Entry 1VQK (X-ray diffraction, 2.30 A resolution); this record covers chains 0 and 1 of the 32 polymer chains in the assembly.

Chain 0:
Molecule: 23S ribosomal RNA
Source organism: Haloarcula marismortui
Sequence (2922 nucleotides; row label = number of the first residue in the row):
     2 UUGGCUACUA UGCCAGCUGG UGGAUUGCUC GGCUCAGGCG CUGAUGAAGG ACGUGCCAAG
    62 CUGCGAUAAG CCAUGGGGAG CCGCACGGAG GCGAAGAACC AUGGAUUUCC GAAUGAGAAU
   122 CUCUCUAACA AUUGCUUCGC GCAAUGAGGA ACCCCGAGAA CUGAAACAUC UCAGUAUCGG
   182 GAGGAACAGA AAACGCAAUG UGAUGUCGUU AGUAACCGCG AGUGAACGCG AUACAGCCCA
   242 AACCGAAGCC CUCACGGGCA AUGUGGUGUC AGGGCUACCU CUCAUCAGCC GACCGUCUCG
   302 ACGAAGUCUC UUGGAACAGA GCGUGAUACA GGGUGACAAC CCCGUACUCG AGACCAGUAC
   362 GACGUGCGGU AGUGCCAGAG UAGCGGGGGU UGGAUAUCCC UCGCGAAUAA CGCAGGCAUC
   422 GACUGCGAAG GCUAAACACA ACCUGAGACC GAUAGUGAAC AAGUAGUGUG AACGAACGCU
   482 GCAAAGUACC CUCAGAAGGG AGGCGAAAUA GAGCAUGAAA UCAGUUGGCG AUCGAGCGAC
   542 AGGGCAUACA AGGUCCCUCG ACGAAUGACC GACGCGCGAG CGUCCAGUAA GACUCACGGG
   602 AAGCCGAUGU UCUGUCGUAC GUUUUGAAAA ACGAGCCAGG GAGUGUGUCU GCAUGGCAAG
   662 UCUAACCGGA GUAUCCGGGG AGGCACAGGG AAACCGACAU GGCCGCAGGG CUUUGCCCGA
   722 GGGCCGCCGU CUUCAAGGGC GGGGAGCCAU GUGGACACGA CCCGAAUCCG GACGAUCUAC
   782 GCAUGGACAA GAUGAAGCGU GCCGAAAGGC ACGUGGAAGU CUGUUAGAGU UGGUGUCCUA
   842 CAAUACCCUC UCGUGAUCUA UGUGUAGGGG UGAAAGGCCC AUCGAGUCCG GCAACAGCUG
   902 GUUCCAAUCG AAACAUGUCG AAGCAUGACC UCCGCCGAGG UAGUCUGUGA GGUAGAGCGA
   962 CCGAUUGGUG UGUCCGCCUC CGAGAGGAGU CGGCACACCU GUCAAACUCC AAACUUACAG
  1022 ACGCCGUUUG ACGCGGGGAU UCCGGUGCGC GGGGUAAGCC UGUGUACCAG GAGGGGAACA
  1082 ACCCAGAGAU AGGUUAAGGU CCCCAAGUGU GGAUUAAGUG UAAUCCUCUG AAGGUGGUCU
  1142 CGAGCCCUAG ACAGCCGGGA GGUGAGCUUA GAAGCAGCUA CCCUCUAAGA AAAGCGUAAC
  1202 AGCUUACCGG CCGAGGUUUG AGGCGCCCAA AAUGAUCGGG ACUCAAAUCC ACCACCGAGA
  1262 CCUGUCCGUA CCACUCAUAC UGGUAAUCGA GUAGAUUGGC GCUCUAAUUG GAUGGAAGUA
  1322 GGGGUGAAAA CUCCUAUGGA CCGAUUAGUG ACGAAAAUCC UGGCCAUAGU AGCAGCGAUA
  1382 GUCGGGUGAG AACCCCGACG GCCUAAUGGA UAAGGGUUCC UCAGCACUGC UGAUCAGCUG
  1442 AGGGUUAGCC GGUCCUAAGU CAUACCGCAA CUCGACUAUG ACGAAAUGGG AAACGGGUUA
  1502 AUAUUCCCGU GCCACUAUGC AGUGAAAGUU GACGCCCUGG GGUCGAUCAC GCUGGGCAUU
  1562 CGCCCAGUCG AACCGUCCAA CUCCGUGGAA GCCGUAAUGG CAGGAAGCGG ACGAACGGCG
  1622 GCAUAGGGAA ACGUGAUUCA ACCUGGGGCC CAUGAAAAGA CGAGCAUAGU GUCCGUACCG
  1682 AGAACCGACA CAGGUGUCCA UGGCGGCGAA AGCCAAGGCC UGUCGGGAGC AACCAACGUU
  1742 AGGGAAUUCG GCAAGUUAGU CCCGUACCUU CGGAAGAAGG GAUGCCUGCU CCGGAACGGA
  1802 GCAGGUCGCA GUGACUCGGA AGCUCGGACU GUCUAGUAAC AACAUAGGUG ACCGCAAAUC
  1862 CGCAAGGACU CGUACGGUCA CUGAAUCCUG CCCAGUGCAG GUAUCUGAAC ACCUCGUACA
  1922 AGAGGACGAA GGACCUGUCA ACGGCGGGGG UAACUAUGAC CCUCUUAAGG UAGCGUAGUA
  1982 CCUUGCCGCA UCAGUAGCGG CUUGCAUGAA UGGAUUAACC AGAGCUUCAC UGUCCCAACG
  2042 UUGGGCCCGG UGAACUGUAC AUUCCAGUGC GGAGUCUGGA GACACCCAGG GGGAAGCGAA
  2102 GACCCUAUGG AGCUUUACUG CAGGCUGUCG CUGAGACGUG GUCGCCGAUG UGCAGCAUAG
  2162 GUAGGAGACA CUACACAGGU ACCCGCGCUA GCGGGCCACC GAGUCAACAG UGAAAUACUA
  2222 CCCGUCGGUG ACUGCGACUC UCACUCCGGG AGGAGGACAC CGAUAGCCGG GCAGUUUGAC
  2282 UGGGGCGGUA CGCGCUCGAA AAGAUAUCGA GCGCGCCCUA UGGCUAUCUC AGCCGGGACA
  2342 GAGACCCGGC GAAGAGUGCA AGAGCAAAAG AUAGCUUGAC AGUGUUCUUC CCAACGAGGA
  2402 ACGCUGACGC GAAAGCGUGG UCUAGCGAAC CAAUUAGCCU GCUUGAUGCG GGCAAUUGAU
  2462 GACAGAAAAG CUACCCUAGG GAUAACAGAG UCGUCACUCG CAAGAGCACA UAUCGACCGA
  2522 GUGGCUUGCU ACCUCGAUGU CGGUUCCCUC CAUCCUGCCC GUGCAGAAGC GGGCAAGGGU
  2582 GAGGUUGUUC GCCUAUUAAA GGAGGUCGUG AGCUGGGUUU AGACCGUCGU GAGACAGGUC
  2642 GGCUGCUAUC UACUGGGUGU GUAAUGGUGU CUGACAAGAA CGACCGUAUA GUACGAGAGG
  2702 AACUACGGUU GGUGGCCACU GGUGUACCGG UUGUUCGAGA GAGCACGUGC CGGGUAGCCA
  2762 CGCCACACGG GGUAAGAGCU GAACGCAUCU AAGCUCGAAA CCCACUUGGA AAAGAGACAC
  2822 CGCCGAGGUC CCGCGUACAA GACGCGGUCG AUAGACUCGG GGUGUGCGCG UCGAGGUAAC
  2882 GAGACGUUAA GCCCACGAGC ACUAACAGAC CAAAGCCAUC AU
Not modelled in the structure: 2-9, 126-127, 715, 971-998, 1560, 1952-1963, 2137-2236, 2339-2343, 2665-2666, 2915-2923
Modified residues: 1MA (6-hydro-1-methyladenosine-5'-monophosphate) at position 628, OMU (o2'-methyluridine 5'-monophosphate) at position 2587, OMG (o2'-methylguanosine-5'-monophosphate) at position 2588, UR3 (3-methyluridine-5'-monophoshate) at position 2619, PSU (pseudouridine-5'-monophosphate) at position 2621
Metal / ion sites: Na+ site 1: U12 (together with Sr2+) (shared with 2 residues of chain R); Mg2+ site 1 near G28 (its only coordinating residue here); Sr2+ site 1: C34, U457; Na+ site 2: C40, A442, C443; Na+ site 3: G56, A59, G61; Na+ site 4: G66, U108; Sr2+ site 2: G84, C85 (shared with 1 residue of chain T); Sr2+ site 3: C85, A86, C87 (shared with 1 residue of chain T); Mg2+ site 2 near U115 (its only coordinating residue here); Na+ site 5: C130, U146; Na+ site 6: C141, G142; Sr2+ site 4: G147, A183 (shared with 1 residue of chain M); 76 more Mg2+ sites not listed; 2 more K+ sites not listed; 58 more Na+ sites not listed; 87 more Sr2+ sites not listed

Chain 1:
Name: 50S ribosomal protein L37e
Source organism: Haloarcula marismortui
UniProtKB: P32410 (RL37_HALMA); residue numbers follow UniProt; this construct covers 0-56
Chain sequence (57 residues; numbered 0 to 56; the number before each row is that of its first residue; numbering starts at 0):
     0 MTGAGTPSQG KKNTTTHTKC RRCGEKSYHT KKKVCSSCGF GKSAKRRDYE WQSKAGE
Not modelled in the structure: 0
Metal / ion sites: Sr2+ site 1: Lys10, Asn12 (shared with U862(0) of chain 0); Cd2+: Cys19, Cys22, Cys34, Cys37; Sr2+ site 2: Gly40 (shared with C1462(0), A1463(0) of chain 0); Sr2+ site 3 near Asp47 (its only coordinating residue here)

How chain 0 and chain 1 interact:
Pairs across the interface (121; chain 0 residue first):
  A49(0) - Arg45(1)  base contact
  G50(0) - Arg21(1)  hydrogen bond to the base
  G51(0) - Cys22(1)  hydrogen bond to the sugar
  G51(0) - Gly23(1)  hydrogen bond to the sugar
  A52(0) - Lys18(1)  phosphate contact
  C53(0) - Lys18(1)  salt bridge to the phosphate
  C111(0) - Arg20(1)  hydrogen bond to the sugar
  G112(0) - Arg20(1)  salt bridge to the phosphate
  G112(0) - Arg21(1)  sugar contact
  G112(0) - Phe39(1)  phosphate contact
  A113(0) - Arg21(1)  salt bridge to the phosphate
  A113(0) - Phe39(1)  phosphate contact
  A113(0) - Ala43(1)  phosphate contact
  A114(0) - Ala43(1)  phosphate contact
  A119(0) - Arg20(1)  base contact
  A120(0) - Thr17(1)  base contact
  A120(0) - Lys18(1)  hydrogen bond to the sugar
  A120(0) - Arg20(1)  salt bridge to the phosphate
  A120(0) - Tyr27(1)  hydrogen bond to the phosphate
  A120(0) - Thr29(1)  hydrogen bond to the base
  A120(0) - Lys32(1)  salt bridge to the phosphate
  U121(0) - Lys18(1)  base contact
  U121(0) - Cys19(1)  base contact
  U121(0) - Arg20(1)  sugar contact
  U121(0) - Gly23(1)  base contact
  A148(0) - Ala43(1)  sugar contact
  A148(0) - Lys44(1)  salt bridge to the phosphate
  A148(0) - Arg45(1)  phosphate contact
  G149(0) - Lys44(1)  phosphate contact
  G149(0) - Arg45(1)  hydrogen bond to the phosphate
  A177(0) - Ala54(1)  phosphate contact
  U178(0) - Glu49(1)  phosphate contact
  U178(0) - Trp50(1)  phosphate contact
  U178(0) - Ala54(1)  phosphate contact
  C179(0) - Tyr48(1)  phosphate contact
  C179(0) - Glu49(1)  hydrogen bond to the phosphate
  G182(0) - Lys44(1)  salt bridge to the phosphate
  U470(0) - Thr15(1)  hydrogen bond to the sugar
  U470(0) - His16(1)  sugar contact
  U470(0) - Lys25(1)  phosphate contact
  G471(0) - His16(1)  hydrogen bond to the sugar
  G471(0) - Lys25(1)  salt bridge to the phosphate
  G471(0) - Ser26(1)  phosphate contact
  G471(0) - Ser35(1)  hydrogen bond to the sugar
  A472(0) - Ser26(1)  hydrogen bond to the phosphate
  A472(0) - Ser35(1)  sugar contact
  A472(0) - Ser36(1)  phosphate contact
  A472(0) - Arg46(1)  hydrogen bond to the sugar
  A472(0) - Trp50(1)  sugar contact
  A473(0) - Arg46(1)  salt bridge to the phosphate
  A473(0) - Gln51(1)  hydrogen bond to the phosphate
  G771(0) - Trp50(1)  base contact
  G772(0) - Tyr48(1)  sugar contact
  G772(0) - Trp50(1)  hydrogen bond to the sugar
  A773(0) - Arg46(1)  hydrogen bond to the sugar
  A773(0) - Tyr48(1)  hydrogen bond to the phosphate
  A773(0) - Trp50(1)  sugar contact
  C774(0) - Ser35(1)  phosphate contact
  C774(0) - Arg46(1)  salt bridge to the phosphate
  G775(0) - His16(1)  salt bridge to the phosphate
  G775(0) - His28(1)  salt bridge to the phosphate
  G775(0) - Lys31(1)  phosphate contact
  G775(0) - Ser35(1)  phosphate contact
  A776(0) - His28(1)  salt bridge to the phosphate
  A776(0) - Lys31(1)  salt bridge to the phosphate
  U777(0) - Lys11(1)  base contact
  U777(0) - Asn12(1)  hydrogen bond to the base
  U777(0) - Thr13(1)  hydrogen bond to the base
  U777(0) - Thr15(1)  base contact
  C778(0) - Ser7(1)  sugar contact
  C778(0) - Lys10(1)  phosphate contact
  C778(0) - Lys11(1)  sugar contact
  U779(0) - Lys10(1)  salt bridge to the phosphate
  A843(0) - Thr5(1)  sugar contact
  U845(0) - Gly2(1)  sugar contact
  U845(0) - Gly4(1)  phosphate contact
  U845(0) - Thr5(1)  hydrogen bond to the phosphate
  A846(0) - Pro6(1)  phosphate contact
  U862(0) - Asn12(1)  phosphate contact
  G863(0) - Lys30(1)  salt bridge to the phosphate
  U864(0) - Lys30(1)  salt bridge to the phosphate
  C881(0) - Lys11(1)  hydrogen bond to the base
  A882(0) - Ala3(1)  sugar contact
  A882(0) - Gly4(1)  sugar contact
  A882(0) - Thr5(1)  base contact
  U883(0) - Ala3(1)  phosphate contact
  C890(0) - Trp50(1)  hydrogen bond to the sugar
  G891(0) - Trp50(1)  sugar contact
  G891(0) - Ser52(1)  sugar contact
  G891(0) - Lys53(1)  salt bridge to the phosphate
  G891(0) - Ala54(1)  phosphate contact
  G892(0) - Lys53(1)  salt bridge to the phosphate
  G892(0) - Ala54(1)  hydrogen bond to the phosphate
  C893(0) - Lys53(1)  phosphate contact
  A894(0) - Lys53(1)  salt bridge to the phosphate
  A1414(0) - Asn12(1)  hydrogen bond to the sugar
  G1415(0) - Asn12(1)  sugar contact
  G1415(0) - Thr14(1)  hydrogen bond to the phosphate
  U1473(0) - Lys41(1)  hydrogen bond to the base
  U1473(0) - Ser42(1)  hydrogen bond to the base
  C1474(0) - Lys41(1)  phosphate contact
  C1687(0) - Gln8(1)  hydrogen bond to the sugar
  C1687(0) - Gly9(1)  hydrogen bond to the base
  C1687(0) - Lys11(1)  sugar contact
  G1688(0) - Thr5(1)  sugar contact
  G1688(0) - Gln8(1)  sugar contact
  G1694(0) - Thr5(1)  hydrogen bond to the base
  G1694(0) - Pro6(1)  sugar contact
  G1694(0) - Gly9(1)  base contact
  G1695(0) - Pro6(1)  hydrogen bond to the sugar
  G1695(0) - Gly9(1)  hydrogen bond to the base
  G1695(0) - Lys10(1)  sugar contact
  U1696(0) - Gly9(1)  sugar contact
  A1836(0) - Thr1(1)  hydrogen bond to the sugar
  A1836(0) - Gly2(1)  sugar contact
  A1836(0) - Ala3(1)  hydrogen bond to the sugar
  A1836(0) - Ser7(1)  base contact
  G1837(0) - Thr1(1)  hydrogen bond to the phosphate
  G1837(0) - Gly2(1)  base contact
  G1837(0) - Ala3(1)  hydrogen bond to the base
  G1837(0) - Gly4(1)  hydrogen bond to the base
Interface residues without a listed pair, chain 0 (62 interface residues in all): G150, A152, G181, A844, A861, A1413
Interface residues without a listed pair, chain 1 (48 interface residues in all): Asp47

Summary:
Chain 0 and chain 1 form an interface of 62 and 48 residues respectively, with 38 hydrogen bonds and 20 salt
bridges. Among the polar pairs are G50(0)-Arg21(1), A120(0)-Thr29(1) and U777(0)-Asn12(1). The Sr2+ site 1 is
built by C34(0) and U457(0).
Chain 0 is 23S ribosomal RNA and chain 1 is 50S ribosomal protein L37e, both from Haloarcula marismortui; the
structure, The structure of CCDA-PHE-CAP-BIO bound to the a site of the ribosomal subunit of haloarcula
marismortui, was determined by X-ray diffraction, deposited together with 1VQ4, 1VQ5, 1VQ8, 1VQ9, 1VQL, 1VQM,
1VQO and 1VQP.
